PDB entry 9F3B | electron microscopy, 3.60 A resolution | chains N and R of the 12 polymer chains in the assembly

== Chain N (and R) ==
Protein: Tubulin beta-3 chain
From: Homo sapiens
Notes: chain R of this document is another copy of the same molecule, construct and numbering; everything in this record applies to it too
UniProtKB: Q13509 (TBB3_HUMAN); residue numbers follow UniProt; this construct covers 1-450
Amino-acid sequence (456 residues; numbered 1 to 456; the number before each row is that of its first residue):
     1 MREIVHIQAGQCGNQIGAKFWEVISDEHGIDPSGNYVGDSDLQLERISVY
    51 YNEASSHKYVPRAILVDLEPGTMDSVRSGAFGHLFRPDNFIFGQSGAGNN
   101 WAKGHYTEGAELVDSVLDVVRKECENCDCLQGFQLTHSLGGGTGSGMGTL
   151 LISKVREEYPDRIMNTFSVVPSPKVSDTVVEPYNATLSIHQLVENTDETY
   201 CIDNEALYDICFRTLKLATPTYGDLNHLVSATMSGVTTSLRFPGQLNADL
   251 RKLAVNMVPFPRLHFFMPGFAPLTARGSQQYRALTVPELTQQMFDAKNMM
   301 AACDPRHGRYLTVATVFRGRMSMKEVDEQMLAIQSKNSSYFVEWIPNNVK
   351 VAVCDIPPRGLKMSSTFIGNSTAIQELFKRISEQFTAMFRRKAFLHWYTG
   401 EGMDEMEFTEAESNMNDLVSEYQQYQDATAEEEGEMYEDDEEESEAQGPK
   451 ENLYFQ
Not modelled in the structure: 430-456
Disulfide bonds: Cys-124/Cys-127
Construct notes: expression tag (451-456)
Ion coordination: Mg2+: Glu-69 (together with GTP)
Residues lining bound ligands:
  - GTP (guanosine-5'-triphosphate), molecule 1: Gly-10, Gln-11, Cys-12, Gln-15, Ile-16, Asp-67, Glu-69, Gly-96, Ala-97, Gly-98, Asn-99, Ser-138, Gly-141, Gly-142, Thr-143, Gly-144, Asp-177, Asn-204, Tyr-222, Leu-225, Asn-226
  - GTP, molecule 2: Gln-245, Leu-246, Asn-247, Lys-252
Swiss-Prot annotation at these positions:
  - motif: Met-1 to Ile-4 (MREI motif)
  - binding site (GDP): Gly-10, Gln-11, Cys-12, Gln-15, Asn-99, Ser-138, Gly-142, Thr-143, Gly-144, Asp-177, Asn-204, Tyr-222, Asn-226
  - binding site (GTP): Gln-11, Glu-69, Ser-138, Gly-142, Thr-143, Gly-144, Asn-204, Asn-226
  - binding site (Mg(2+)): Glu-69
  - modified residue: Ser-172 (Phosphoserine), Glu-438 (5-glutamyl polyglutamate), Ser-444 (Phosphoserine)
  - natural variant: Arg-62 (R62Q: In CFEOM3A), Thr-178 (T178M: In CDCBM1), Glu-205 (E205K: In CDCBM1), Arg-262 (R262C: In CFEOM3A; R262H: In CFEOM3A), Ala-302 (A302T: In CFEOM3A; A302V: In CDCBM1), Met-323 (M323V: In CDCBM1), Arg-380 (R380C: In CFEOM3A), Glu-410 (E410K: In CFEOM3A), Asp-417 (D417H: In CFEOM3A; D417N: In CFEOM3A)

== Chain N / chain R interface ==
Contacting residue pairs - 10 pairs, chain N then chain R:
  Ser-278(N) / Arg-86(R)
  Tyr-281(N) / Ala-54(R)
  Tyr-281(N) / Lys-58(R)
  Tyr-281(N) / Val-60(R)  hydrophobic
  Tyr-281(N) / His-83(R)  hydrogen bond (side chain-backbone)
  Tyr-281(N) / Arg-86(R)  hydrogen bond (backbone-side chain)
  Arg-282(N) / Ser-55(R)  hydrogen bond (backbone-side chain)
  Arg-282(N) / Arg-86(R)
  Ala-283(N) / Ser-55(R)
  Gln-291(N) / Glu-125(R)
Interface residues without a listed pair, chain N (7 interface residues in all): Gln-280, Leu-284
Interface residues without a listed pair, chain R (10 interface residues in all): Phe-85, Pro-87, Lys-122

== In short ==
Chain N and chain R form an interface of 7 and 10 residues respectively, with 3 hydrogen bonds. Polar pairs
include Tyr-281(N)/His-83(R), Tyr-281(N)/Arg-86(R) and Arg-282(N)/Ser-55(R). Chain N binds GTP.
Both chains are Tubulin beta-3 chain (Homo sapiens). Entry 9F3B (Undecorated 13pf E254Q microtubule from
recombinant human tubulin) was determined by electron microscopy together with 9F3H, 9F3R and 9F3S from the
same study.
